PDB entry 3DSV | X-ray diffraction, 2.10 A resolution | chains A and B

Chain A:
Protein: Geranylgeranyl transferase type-2 subunit alpha
From: Rattus norvegicus
Notes: EC 2.5.1.60; fragment: PFTA domains, and 353-441
UniProtKB: Q08602 (PGTA_RAT); the construct has insertions or renumbered stretches relative to UniProt, so the offset changes along the chain: 1-237 = UniProt 1-237; 242-330 = UniProt 353-441
Chain sequence (331 residues; numbered 0 to 330; the number before each row is that of its first residue; numbering starts at 0):
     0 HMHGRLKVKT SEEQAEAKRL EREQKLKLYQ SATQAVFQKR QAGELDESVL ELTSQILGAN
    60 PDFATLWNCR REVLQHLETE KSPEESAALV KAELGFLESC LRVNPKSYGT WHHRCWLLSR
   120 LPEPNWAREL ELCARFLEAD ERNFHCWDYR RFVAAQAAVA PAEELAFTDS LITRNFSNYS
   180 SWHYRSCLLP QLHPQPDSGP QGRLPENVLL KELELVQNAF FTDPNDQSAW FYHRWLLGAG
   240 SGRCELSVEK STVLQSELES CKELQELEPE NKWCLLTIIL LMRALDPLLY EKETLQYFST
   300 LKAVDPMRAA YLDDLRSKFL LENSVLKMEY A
Not modelled in the structure: 0, 7-14, 196-201, 330
Sequence notes: expression tag (0); linker (238-241)
Swiss-Prot annotation at these positions:
  - modified residue: Ser98 (Phosphoserine)
Ion coordination: Zn2+: His2 (shared with Asp238(B), Cys240(B), His290(B) of chain B)

Chain B:
Protein: Geranylgeranyl transferase type-2 subunit beta
From: Rattus norvegicus
Notes: EC 2.5.1.60
UniProtKB: Q08603 (PGTB2_RAT); residues 1-331 here = UniProt positions 1-331
Chain sequence (331 residues; each row starts with the number of its first residue):
     1 MGTQQKDVTI KSDAPDTLLL EKHADYIASY GSKKDDYEYC MSEYLRMSGV YWGLTVMDLM
    61 GQLHRMNKEE ILVFIKSCQH ECGGVSASIG HDPHLLYTLS AVQILTLYDS IHVINVDKVV
   121 AYVQSLQKED GSFAGDIWGE IDTRFSFCAV ATLALLGKLD AINVEKAIEF VLSCMNFDGG
   181 FGCRPGSESH AGQIYCCTGF LAITSQLHQV NSDLLGWWLC ERQLPSGGLN GRPEKLPDVC
   241 YSWWVLASLK IIGRLHWIDR EKLRSFILAC QDEETGGFAD RPGDMVDPFH TLFGIAGLSL
   301 LGEEQIKPVS PVFCMPEEVL QRVNVQPELV S
Not modelled in the structure: 1-4, 33-35
Ion coordination: Ca2+: His64, Met66; Zn2+: Asp238, Cys240, His290 (shared with His2(A) of chain A)
Ligand contacts: geran-8-yl geran (GER): Tyr51, Leu96, Leu99, Gln103, Arg144, Phe147, Cys148, His190, Gly192, Gln193, Tyr195, Cys196, Trp243, Trp244, Phe293, Phe313, Cys314

Interface between chain A and chain B:
Residue-residue contacts - 95 pairs, chain A then chain B:
  Met1(A) - Tyr44(B)
  Met1(A) - Asp287(B)
  Met1(A) - His290(B)
  His2(A) - Asp238(B)  salt bridge
  His2(A) - Cys240(B)
  His2(A) - Asp280(B)
  His2(A) - His290(B)  hydrogen bond
  Gly3(A) - Asp280(B)  hydrogen bond (backbone-side chain)
  Gly3(A) - Asp284(B)
  Arg4(A) - Asp284(B)
  Arg4(A) - Met285(B)  hydrogen bond (backbone-backbone)
  Leu5(A) - Asp284(B)
  Leu5(A) - Met285(B)
  Lys6(A) - Asp272(B)  salt bridge
  Lys6(A) - Gly283(B)
  Lys6(A) - Met285(B)
  Arg21(A) - Tyr37(B)
  Leu25(A) - Tyr37(B)  hydrophobic
  Leu25(A) - Cys40(B)  hydrophobic
  Tyr28(A) - Tyr37(B)
  Tyr28(A) - Met41(B)  hydrophobic
  Phe36(A) - Gly90(B)
  Arg39(A) - Asp92(B)  salt bridge
  Asn59(A) - Met41(B)  hydrogen bond (side chain-backbone)
  Asn59(A) - Tyr44(B)
  Asp61(A) - Tyr44(B)
  Phe62(A) - Tyr44(B)  hydrophobic
  Phe62(A) - His91(B)
  Thr64(A) - His91(B)
  Thr64(A) - Asp92(B)  hydrogen bond (side chain-backbone)
  Asn67(A) - Asp92(B)  hydrogen bond
  Asn67(A) - Trp138(B)
  Arg70(A) - Trp138(B)
  Gln74(A) - Trp138(B)
  Tyr107(A) - Glu140(B)
  Tyr107(A) - Asp142(B)
  Tyr107(A) - Arg144(B)
  Tyr107(A) - Gln193(B)
  His111(A) - Trp138(B)  hydrogen bond (side chain-backbone)
  His111(A) - Gly139(B)
  His111(A) - Glu140(B)  hydrogen bond (side chain-backbone)
  Trp115(A) - Trp138(B)
  Arg141(A) - Glu188(B)  salt bridge
  Arg141(A) - Arg232(B)  hydrogen bond (backbone-side chain)
  Arg141(A) - Pro233(B)  hydrogen bond (side chain-backbone)
  Arg141(A) - Glu234(B)
  Phe143(A) - Arg232(B)
  Asp147(A) - Cys183(B)
  Asp147(A) - Arg184(B)
  Asp147(A) - Ser187(B)  hydrogen bond
  Arg150(A) - Gly186(B)  hydrogen bond (side chain-backbone)
  Arg150(A) - Ser187(B)
  Tyr178(A) - Phe177(B)
  Tyr178(A) - Asp178(B)  hydrogen bond
  Tyr178(A) - Glu188(B)
  Tyr178(A) - Trp218(B)  hydrogen bond
  Tyr178(A) - Pro233(B)  hydrophobic
  Ser179(A) - Glu188(B)  hydrogen bond
  Ser179(A) - Arg232(B)
  His182(A) - Asn176(B)
  His182(A) - Phe177(B)
  His182(A) - Gly186(B)  hydrogen bond (side chain-backbone)
  His182(A) - Ser187(B)  hydrogen bond (side chain-backbone)
  His182(A) - Glu188(B)
  Ser185(A) - Phe177(B)
  Asn224(A) - Gln5(B)
  Gln226(A) - Arg222(B)
  Gln226(A) - Pro233(B)
  Gln226(A) - Glu234(B)
  Phe230(A) - Phe177(B)
  Phe230(A) - Trp217(B)  hydrophobic
  Phe230(A) - Trp218(B)
  Phe230(A) - Glu221(B)
  Phe230(A) - Arg222(B)
  Tyr231(A) - Phe177(B)  hydrophobic
  Arg233(A) - Trp217(B)
  Trp234(A) - Phe177(B)
  Lys271(A) - Glu221(B)  salt bridge
  Trp272(A) - Glu221(B)
  Leu275(A) - Trp217(B)  hydrophobic
  Met306(A) - Gln223(B)
  Met306(A) - Leu224(B)
  Met306(A) - Pro225(B)
  Met306(A) - Trp257(B)
  Met306(A) - Lys262(B)
  Arg307(A) - Cys220(B)  hydrogen bond (side chain-backbone)
  Arg307(A) - Glu221(B)  salt bridge
  Arg307(A) - Gln223(B)  hydrogen bond (side chain-backbone)
  Ala309(A) - His256(B)
  Ala309(A) - Trp257(B)
  Tyr310(A) - Trp217(B)
  Tyr310(A) - Trp257(B)  hydrophobic
  Asp313(A) - His256(B)  salt bridge
  Asp313(A) - Trp257(B)  hydrogen bond
  Lys317(A) - Asp213(B)  salt bridge
Also at the interface, not in a pair above, chain A (49 interface residues in all): Lys24, Glu71, Cys186, Asp225, Asp304
Also at the interface, not in a pair above, chain B (53 interface residues in all): Asp36, Asp136, His190, Lys235, Asp259, Arg281, Phe289

In short:
The interface between chain A and chain B involves 49 residues on one side and 53 on the other; the contacts
include 20 hydrogen bonds and 8 salt bridges. Among the polar pairs are His2(A)-Asp238(B), Lys6(A)-Asp272(B)
and Arg39(A)-Asp92(B). Chain B binds geran-8-yl geran.
Here chain A is Geranylgeranyl transferase type-2 subunit alpha and chain B is Geranylgeranyl transferase
type-2 subunit beta, both from Rattus norvegicus. Entry 3DSV (Crystal structure of RabGGTase(DELTA LRR; DELTA
IG)in complex with mono-prenylated peptide Ser-Cys-Ser-Cys(GG) derivated from Rab7) was determined by X-ray
diffraction together with 3DST, 3DSU, 3DSW and 3DSX from the same study.
